Entry 4YMN (X-ray diffraction, 2.59 A resolution); this record covers chains A and P of the 4 polymer chains in the assembly.

Chain A:
Name: DNA polymerase beta
Source organism: Homo sapiens
Notes: EC 2.7.7.7, 4.2.99.-
Reference sequence: P06746 (DPOLB_HUMAN); numbering as in UniProt (aligned over 1-335)
Sequence (335 residues; each row starts with the number of its first residue):
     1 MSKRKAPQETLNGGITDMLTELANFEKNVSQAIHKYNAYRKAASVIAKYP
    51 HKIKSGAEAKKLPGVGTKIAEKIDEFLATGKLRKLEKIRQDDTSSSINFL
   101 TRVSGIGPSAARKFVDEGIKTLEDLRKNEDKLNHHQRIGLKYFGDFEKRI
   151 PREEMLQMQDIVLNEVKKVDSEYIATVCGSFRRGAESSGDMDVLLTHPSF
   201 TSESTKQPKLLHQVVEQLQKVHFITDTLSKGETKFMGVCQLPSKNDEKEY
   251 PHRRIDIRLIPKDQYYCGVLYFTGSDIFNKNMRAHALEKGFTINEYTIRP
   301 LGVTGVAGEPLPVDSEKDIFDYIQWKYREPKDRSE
Unresolved in the structure: 1-6, 205-206
Ion coordination: Na+ site 1: Lys60, Leu62, Val65 (shared with 1 residue of chain D); Na+ site 2: Thr101, Val103, Ile106 (shared with DG9(P) of chain P); Mg2+: Asp190 (together with 0KX)
Residues lining bound ligands: 0KX (2'-deoxy-5'-O-[(R)-hydroxy{[(R)-hydroxy(phosphonooxy)phosphoryl]amino}phosphoryl]cytidine): Arg149, Gly179, Ser180, Arg183, Ser188, Gly189, Asp190, Tyr271, Phe272, Gly274, Asp276, Asn279
Curated features (UniProtKB/Swiss-Prot):
  - region: Arg183 to Asp192 (DNA-binding)
  - active site: Lys72 (Nucleophile)
  - binding site (K(+)): Lys60, Leu62, Val65, Thr101, Val103, Ile106
  - binding site (Na(+)): Lys60, Leu62, Val65, Thr101, Val103, Ile106
  - binding site (dATP): Arg149, Ser180, Arg183, Gly189, Asp190
  - binding site (dCTP): Arg149, Ser180, Arg183, Gly189, Asp190
  - binding site (dGTP): Arg149, Ser180, Arg183, Gly189, Asp190, Asp192
  - binding site (dTTP): Arg149, Ser180, Arg183, Gly189, Asp190
  - binding site (Mg(2+)): Asp190, Asp192, Asp256
  - modified residue: Lys72 (N6-acetyllysine), Arg83 (Omega-N-methylarginine), Arg152 (Omega-N-methylarginine)
  - cross-link (Glycyl lysine isopeptide (Lys-Gly)): Lys41 (interchain with G-Cter in ubiquitin), Lys61 (interchain with G-Cter in ubiquitin), Lys81 (interchain with G-Cter in ubiquitin)
  - natural variant: Leu22 (L22P: Found in a gastric cancer sample; uncertain significance), Tyr39 (Y39C: Found in a gastric cancer sample; uncertain significance), Gly118 (G118V: Decreased DNA-directed DNA polymerase activity), Arg137 (R137Q: Decreased function in base-excision repair), Arg149 (R149I: Decreased DNA-directed DNA polymerase activity), Asp160 (D160N: Found in a gastric cancer sample; uncertain significance), Cys239 (C239R: Found in a gastric cancer sample; uncertain significance), Lys289 (K289M: Found in a colon cancer sample; uncertain significance), Asn294 (N294D: Found in a gastric cancer sample; uncertain significance), Glu295 (E295K: Found in a gastric cancer sample; uncertain significance)
  - mutagenesis: Phe25 (F25W: No effect on 5'-dRP lyase activity. Decreased ssDNA binding), His34 (H34G: Decreased 5'-dRP lyase activity. Decreased ssDNA binding), Lys35 (K35A: Decreased 5'-dRP lyase activity. Decreased ssDNA binding. Loss of 5'-dRP lyase activity; when associated with A-68 and A-72. Decreased ssDNA binding; when associated with A-68 and A-72 ...), Tyr39 (Y39F: No effect on 5'-dRP lyase activity; Y39Q: Abolishes DNA polymerase and 5'-dRP lyase activity), Lys41 (K41R: Abolishes ubiquitination; when associated with R-61 and R-81), Lys60 (K60A: Decreased 5'-dRP lyase activity. Decreased ssDNA binding), Lys61 (K61R: Abolishes ubiquitination; when associated with R-41 and R-81), Lys68 (K68A: No effect on 5'-dRP lyase activity. Decreased ssDNA binding. Loss of 5'-dRP lyase activity; when associated with A-35 and A-72. Decreased ssDNA binding; when associated with A-35 and A-72 ...), Glu71 (E71Q: No effect on 5'-dRP lyase activity. No effect on structure shown by circular dichroism. No effect on ssDNA binding), Lys72 (K72A: Severely reduced 5'-dRP lyase activity. Does not affect ssDNA binding. Loss of 5'-dRP lyase activity; when associated with A-35 and A-68. Decreased ssDNA binding ...), Glu75 (E75A: Slightly decreased 5'-dRP lyase activity. Decreased ssDNA binding. No effect on structure shown by circular dichroism), Lys81 (K81R: Abolishes ubiquitination; when associated with R-41 and R-61), 5 further mutagenesis entries in UniProt
Reported in the primary citation:
  - conformationally variable residues (helix shift): Asn279, Arg283
  - binding site for DNA 16-mer (template): Tyr271
  - catalytic residues: Asp256 (proposed by the authors, not directly observed)

Chain P:
Molecule: DNA 10-mer (up-primer)
Sequence (10 nucleotides; row label = number of the first residue in the row):
     1 GCTGATGCGA
Ion coordination: Na+: DG9 (shared with Thr101(A), Val103(A), Ile106(A) of chain A)

Interface between chain A and chain P:
Pairs across the interface (14; chain A residue first):
  Val103(A) with DG9(P), phosphate contact
  Ser104(A) with DG9(P), phosphate contact
  Gly105(A) with DC8(P), phosphate contact; DG9(P), hydrogen bond to the phosphate
  Ile106(A) with DG9(P), phosphate contact
  Gly107(A) with DC8(P), hydrogen bond to the phosphate; DG9(P), phosphate contact
  Pro108(A) with DC8(P), phosphate contact
  Ser109(A) with DG7(P), phosphate contact; DC8(P), hydrogen bond to the phosphate
  Ala110(A) with DC8(P), hydrogen bond to the phosphate
  His135(A) with DG9(P), sugar contact
  Arg254(A) with DA10(P), salt bridge to the phosphate
  Asp256(A) with DA10(P), sugar contact
Interface residues without a listed pair, chain A (14 interface residues in all): Asp190, Lys234, Met236

Summary:
The interface between chain A and chain P involves 14 residues on one side and 4 on the other; the contacts
include 4 hydrogen bonds and 1 salt bridge. Polar pairs include Gly105(A)-DG9(P), Gly107(A)-DC8(P) and
Ser109(A)-DC8(P). Chain A binds compound 0KX. From the paper: the catalytic residue Asp256(A); a binding site
for DNA 16-mer (template) at Tyr271(A).
Here chain A is DNA polymerase beta (Homo sapiens) and chain P is DNA 10-mer (up-primer). Entry 4YMN
(Structure of human DNA polymerase beta complexed with N7BG in the template base paired with incoming ...) was
determined by X-ray diffraction (same publication as 5EOZ, 4YMO and 4YN4).
